PDB entry 2DG9 | X-ray diffraction, 1.70 A resolution | chain A

[Chain A]
Name: FK506-binding protein 1A
From: Homo sapiens
Notes: EC 5.2.1.8
UniProt: P62942 (FKB1A_HUMAN); residues 1-107 here correspond to UniProt positions 2-108 (UniProt number = residue number + 1)
Chain sequence (107 residues; each row starts with the number of its first residue):
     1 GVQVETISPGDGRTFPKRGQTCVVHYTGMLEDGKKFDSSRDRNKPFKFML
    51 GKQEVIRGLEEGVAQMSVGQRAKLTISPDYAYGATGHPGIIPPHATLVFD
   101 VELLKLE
Construct notes: engineered mutation Leu59 (Trp60 in P62942)
Small-molecule neighbours: rapamycin immunosuppressant drug (RAP): Tyr26, Phe36, Asp37, Phe46, Gln53, Glu54, Val55, Ile56, Leu59, Tyr82, His87, Ile90, Ile91, Phe99
What the authors report for this chain:
  - conformationally variable residues (helix shift, order/disorder transition, side-chain flip): Leu50, Ile56 to Met66, Leu74
  - contacts within the chain: Gly51-Glu60 (hydrogen bond)

[In short]
Bound to chain A: rapamycin immunosuppressant drug. From the paper: conformational variability at Leu50, Ile56
and Leu74; contacts within the chain involving Glu60 and Gly51.
Chain A is FK506-binding protein 1A (Homo sapiens); the structure, FK506-binding protein mutant WL59 complexed
with Rapamycin, was determined by X-ray diffraction together with 2DG3 and 2DG4 from the same study.
